PDB entry 7MUY | electron microscopy, 4.60 A resolution (low resolution: residue-level contacts below are approximate; hydrogen-bond / salt-bridge calls are withheld) | chains CC and HD of the 205 polymer chains in the assembly

# Chain CC
Name: DotC
Source organism: Legionella pneumophila
UniProt: O52184 (O52184_LEGPN); residue numbers follow UniProt; this construct covers 1-303
Amino-acid sequence (303 residues; each row starts with the number of its first residue):
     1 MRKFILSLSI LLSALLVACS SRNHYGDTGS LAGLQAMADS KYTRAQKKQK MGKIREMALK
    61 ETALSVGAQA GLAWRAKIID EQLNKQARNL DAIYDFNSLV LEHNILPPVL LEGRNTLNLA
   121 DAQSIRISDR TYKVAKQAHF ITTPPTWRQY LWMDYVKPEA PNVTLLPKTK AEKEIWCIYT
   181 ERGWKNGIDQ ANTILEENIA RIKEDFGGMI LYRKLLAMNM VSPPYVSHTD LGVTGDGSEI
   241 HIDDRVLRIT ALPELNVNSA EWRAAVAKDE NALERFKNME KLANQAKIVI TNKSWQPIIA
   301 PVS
Not modelled in the structure: 1-25, 269-303
From the paper describing this entry:
  - post-translational modification sites: Cys-19 (citing earlier work)

# Chain HD
Name: DotD
Source organism: Legionella pneumophila
UniProt: O52183 (O52183_LEGPN); residues 1-163 here = UniProt positions 1-163
Amino-acid sequence (163 residues; each row starts with the number of its first residue):
     1 MNNNKIVIMF IFSALLAGCA GTMKFKKPPI NNPSDDATIK LAEAAVSVSD SMLEMAKVEK
    61 VITPPSKDNT LTIPNAYNLQ ARASVDWSGP IEELTARIAK AAHFRFRVLG KSPSVPVLIS
   121 ISTKDESLAE ILRDIDYQAG KKASIHVYPN SQVVELRYAK IYS
Not modelled in the structure: 1-22, 163
From the paper describing this entry:
  - post-translational modification sites: Cys-19 (citing earlier work)

# Chain CC / chain HD interface
Pairs across the interface - 40 pairs, chain CC then chain HD:
  Arg-75(CC) / Asp-35(HD)
  Arg-75(CC) / Asp-36(HD)
  Ile-79(CC) / Ala-37(HD)
  Arg-88(CC) / Asp-86(HD)
  Arg-88(CC) / Ser-120(HD)
  Asn-97(CC) / Leu-118(HD)
  Leu-101(CC) / Lys-141(HD)
  Glu-102(CC) / Lys-141(HD)
  Glu-102(CC) / Ile-161(HD)
  Glu-102(CC) / Tyr-162(HD)
  His-103(CC) / Ile-161(HD)
  His-103(CC) / Tyr-162(HD)
  Asn-104(CC) / Val-115(HD)
  Asn-104(CC) / Lys-142(HD)
  Asn-104(CC) / Tyr-162(HD)
  Thr-142(CC) / Val-115(HD)
  Asn-192(CC) / Asp-36(HD)
  Asn-192(CC) / Lys-40(HD)
  Leu-195(CC) / Lys-40(HD)
  Ile-199(CC) / Lys-40(HD)
  Ile-199(CC) / Leu-41(HD)
  Lys-203(CC) / Glu-43(HD)
  Lys-203(CC) / Ala-44(HD)
  Lys-203(CC) / Ser-47(HD)
  Ile-210(CC) / Met-52(HD)
  Ile-210(CC) / Met-55(HD)
  Arg-213(CC) / Met-55(HD)
  Lys-214(CC) / Glu-54(HD)
  Lys-214(CC) / Val-58(HD)
  Ala-217(CC) / Glu-59(HD)
  Ala-217(CC) / Ile-62(HD)
  His-228(CC) / Tyr-162(HD)
  Arg-245(CC) / Ile-161(HD)
  Arg-245(CC) / Tyr-162(HD)
  Leu-247(CC) / Tyr-162(HD)
  Arg-263(CC) / Val-61(HD)
  Arg-263(CC) / Ile-62(HD)
  Ala-264(CC) / Ile-62(HD)
  Ala-265(CC) / Val-58(HD)
  Val-266(CC) / Val-61(HD)
Also at the interface, not in a pair above, chain CC (27 interface residues in all): Leu-90, Asp-95, Phe-206
Also at the interface, not in a pair above, chain HD (27 interface residues in all): Val-48, Thr-63, Ser-122, Gln-138

# In short
The chain CC/chain HD interface involves 27 residues from each chain. From the paper: modification sites
Cys-19(CC) and Cys-19(HD).
Here chain CC is DotC and chain HD is DotD, both from Legionella pneumophila. Entry 7MUY (Reconstruction of
the Legionella pneumophila Dot/Icm T4SS 3DVA Map 5) was determined by electron microscopy, deposited together
with 7MUC, 7MUD, 7MUE, 7MUQ, 7MUS, 7MUV and 7MUW.
